9CL5 - chains Aa and Cb of the 12 polymer chains in the assembly; structure by electron microscopy, 2.48 A resolution.

# Chain Aa
Name: Methane monooxygenase/ammonia monooxygenase subunit B
From: Methylocystis sp. ATCC 49242
UniProt: A0A431PQN7 (A0A431PQN7_9HYPH); the construct has insertions or renumbered stretches relative to UniProt, so the offset changes along the chain: 29-353 = UniProt 29-353; 355-416 = UniProt 354-415
Chain sequence (388 residues; each row starts with the number of its first residue):
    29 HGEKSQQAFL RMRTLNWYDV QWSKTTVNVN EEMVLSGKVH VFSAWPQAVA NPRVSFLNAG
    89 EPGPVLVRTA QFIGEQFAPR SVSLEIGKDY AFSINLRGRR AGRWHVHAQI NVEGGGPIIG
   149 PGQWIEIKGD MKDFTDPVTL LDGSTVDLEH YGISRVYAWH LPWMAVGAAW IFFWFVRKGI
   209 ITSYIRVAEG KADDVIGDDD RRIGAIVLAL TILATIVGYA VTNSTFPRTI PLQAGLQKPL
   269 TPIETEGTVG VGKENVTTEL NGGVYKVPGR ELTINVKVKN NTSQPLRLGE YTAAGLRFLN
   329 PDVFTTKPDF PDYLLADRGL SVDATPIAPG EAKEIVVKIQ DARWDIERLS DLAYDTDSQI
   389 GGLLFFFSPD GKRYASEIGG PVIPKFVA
Construct notes: conflict Gln-49 (Ala in A0A431PQN7), Glu-60 (Asp in A0A431PQN7), Phe-200 (Leu in A0A431PQN7), Val-204 (Ile in A0A431PQN7), Thr-210 (Ala in A0A431PQN7), Arg-214 (Lys in A0A431PQN7), Lys-219 (Arg in A0A431PQN7), Ala-220 (Pro in A0A431PQN7), Val-277 (Ala in A0A431PQN7), Asn-283 (Gln in A0A431PQN7), Asn-309 (Gly in A0A431PQN7), Leu-314 (Val in A0A431PQN7), Asp-330 (Ser in A0A431PQN7), Thr-334 (Ser in A0A431PQN7), Val-350 (Asn in A0A431PQN7), Ala-352 (Asp in A0A431PQN7), Ala-360 (Ser359 in A0A431PQN7), Ser-396 (Thr395 in A0A431PQN7), Tyr-402 (Phe401 in A0A431PQN7), Ser-404 (Ala403 in A0A431PQN7); insertion (354)
Bound ions: Cu ion: His-29, His-133, His-135

# Chain Cb
Name: Particulate methane monooxygenase subunit C
From: Methylocystis sp. ATCC 49242
UniProt: W6D653 (W6D653_9HYPH); residues 16-256 here = UniProt positions 16-256
Chain sequence (241 residues; each row starts with the number of its first residue):
    16 ESVVDLRGMW IGLVLLNVFY LIVRIYEQVF GWRAGLDSFA PEFQTYWMSI LWTEIPLELV
    76 SGLGLAGYLW KTRDRNVDAV TPREEMRRLV VLVQWLVVYG IAIYWGASFF TEQDGTWHMT
   136 VIRDTDFTPS HIIEFYMSYP IYSVIAVGAF FYAKTRIPYF AHGYSLAFLI VAIGPFMIIP
   196 NVGLNEWGHT FWFMEELFVA PLHWGFVFFG WMALGVFGVV LQILMRIHAL VGKEGVKLLT
   256 E
Construct notes: conflict Val-29 (Ala in W6D653), Leu-30 (Val in W6D653), Thr-96 (Ala in W6D653), Met-240 (Gly in W6D653), Val-246 (Ile in W6D653), Lys-252 (Ala in W6D653)
Bound ions: Cu ion: Asn-200, His-204, His-218

# Interface between chain Aa and chain Cb
Residue-residue contacts - 29 pairs, chain Aa then chain Cb:
  His-29(Aa) with Leu-51(Cb); Asp-52(Cb); Ile-137(Cb)
  Gly-30(Aa) with Asp-139(Cb)
  Lys-32(Aa) with Phe-54(Cb)
  Ser-33(Aa) with Phe-54(Cb); Asp-139(Cb), hydrogen bond (side chain-backbone)
  Glu-89(Aa) with Thr-135(Cb)
  Pro-90(Aa) with Trp-47(Cb); Leu-51(Cb), hydrophobic; Thr-135(Cb)
  Glu-141(Aa) with Glu-210(Cb)
  Gly-142(Aa) with Met-209(Cb); Glu-210(Cb)
  Gly-143(Aa) with Met-209(Cb)
  Ile-147(Aa) with Ile-137(Cb), hydrophobic
  Ile-209(Aa) with Leu-239(Cb), hydrophobic
  Thr-210(Aa) with Leu-254(Cb)
  Tyr-212(Aa) with Leu-236(Cb), hydrophobic; Leu-239(Cb), hydrophobic; Met-240(Cb)
  Ile-213(Aa) with His-243(Cb); Val-251(Cb), hydrophobic; Leu-254(Cb), hydrophobic; Thr-255(Cb)
  Arg-214(Aa) with Thr-255(Cb), hydrogen bond (side chain-backbone)
  Glu-217(Aa) with His-243(Cb), salt bridge; Val-251(Cb)
  Arg-376(Aa) with Phe-54(Cb)
Interface residues without a listed pair, chain Aa (24 interface residues in all): Gly-91, Arg-128, Trp-132, Gln-137, Gly-144, Pro-145, Ala-216
Interface residues without a listed pair, chain Cb (17 interface residues in all): Ile-242

# Overview
The interface between chain Aa and chain Cb involves 24 residues on one side and 17 on the other, with 2
hydrogen bonds and 1 salt bridge. Polar pairs include Glu-217(Aa)/His-243(Cb), Ser-33(Aa)/Asp-139(Cb) and
Arg-214(Aa)/Thr-255(Cb). His-29(Aa), His-133(Aa) and His-135(Aa) form the Cu ion site.
Chain Aa is Methane monooxygenase/ammonia monooxygenase subunit B and chain Cb is Particulate methane
monooxygenase subunit C, both from Methylocystis sp. ATCC 49242; the structure, particulate methane
monooxygenase in native membranes, was determined by electron microscopy (same publication as 9CL1, 9CL2,
9CL3, 9CL4 and 9CL6).
